PDB entry 6EQ0 | X-ray diffraction, 2.45 A resolution | chain A

# Chain A
Protein: Periplasmic alpha-galactoside-binding protein
Organism: Rhizobium radiobacter
UniProtKB: A0A083ZM57 (A0A083ZM57_RHIRD); residues 1-677 here correspond to UniProt positions 19-695 (UniProt number = residue number + 18)
Chain sequence (683 residues; row label = number of the first residue in the row):
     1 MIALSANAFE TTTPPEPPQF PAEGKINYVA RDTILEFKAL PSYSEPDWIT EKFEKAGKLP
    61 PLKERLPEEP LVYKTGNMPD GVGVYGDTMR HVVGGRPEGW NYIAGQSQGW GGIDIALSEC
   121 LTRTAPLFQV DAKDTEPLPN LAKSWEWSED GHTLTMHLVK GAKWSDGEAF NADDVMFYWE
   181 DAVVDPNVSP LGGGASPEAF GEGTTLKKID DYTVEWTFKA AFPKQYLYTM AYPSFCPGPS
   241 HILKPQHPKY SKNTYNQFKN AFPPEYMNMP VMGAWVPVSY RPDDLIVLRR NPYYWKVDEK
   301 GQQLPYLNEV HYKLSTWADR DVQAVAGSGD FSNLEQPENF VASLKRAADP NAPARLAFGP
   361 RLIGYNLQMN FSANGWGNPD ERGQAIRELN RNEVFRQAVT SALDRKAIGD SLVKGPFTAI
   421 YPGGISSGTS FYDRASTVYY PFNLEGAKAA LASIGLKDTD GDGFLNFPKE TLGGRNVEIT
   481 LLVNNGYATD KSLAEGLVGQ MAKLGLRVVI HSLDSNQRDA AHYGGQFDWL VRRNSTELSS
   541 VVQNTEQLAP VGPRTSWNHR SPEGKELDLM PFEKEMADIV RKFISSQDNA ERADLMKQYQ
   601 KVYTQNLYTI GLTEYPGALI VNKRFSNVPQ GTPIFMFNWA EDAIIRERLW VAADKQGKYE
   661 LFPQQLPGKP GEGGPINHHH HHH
Not modelled in the structure: 1-7, 679-683
Disulfides: Cys120-Cys236
Differences from the reference sequence: expression tag (678-683)
Metal / ion sites: Ca2+ site 1 near Leu403 (its only coordinating residue here); Ca2+ site 2: Asp458, Asp460, Asp462, Phe464; Ca2+ site 3 near Ser561 (its only coordinating residue here); Ca2+ site 4 near Phe625 (its only coordinating residue here); Ca2+ site 5 near Val628 (its only coordinating residue here)
Residues lining bound ligands: alpha-D-galactopyranose (GLA): Trp110, Gly111, Gly112, Ile115, Tyr232, Trp317, Arg320, Asn333, Glu335, Tyr487, Arg533, Trp639, Glu641
From the paper describing this entry:
  - binding site for alpha-D-galactopyranose: Gly111, Gly112, Asp114, Trp317, Arg320, Glu335, Tyr487, Arg533, Trp639, Glu641
  - specificity-determining residues: Trp639 (proposed by the authors, not directly observed)

# Overview
Ligands of chain A: alpha-D-galactopyranose. Asp458, Asp460, Asp462 and Phe464 coordinate Ca2+ site 2. From
the paper: a binding site for alpha-D-galactopyranose at Gly111, Gly112 and Asp114 among others; the
specificity determinant Trp639.
Chain A is Periplasmic alpha-galactoside-binding protein (Rhizobium radiobacter); the structure, Structure of
the periplasmic binding protein (PBP) MelB (atu4661) in complex with galactose from agrobacterium tumefacien
..., was determined by X-ray diffraction (same publication as 6EQ8, 6EPY, 6EPZ and 6EQ1).
